9F6H - chains B and C of the 4 polymer chains in the assembly; structure by X-ray diffraction, 2.42 A resolution.

[Chain B]
Protein: Chymotrypsin A chain B
From: Bos taurus
UniProt: P00766 (CTRA_BOVIN); numbering as in UniProt (aligned over 16-146)
Sequence (131 residues; row label = number of the first residue in the row):
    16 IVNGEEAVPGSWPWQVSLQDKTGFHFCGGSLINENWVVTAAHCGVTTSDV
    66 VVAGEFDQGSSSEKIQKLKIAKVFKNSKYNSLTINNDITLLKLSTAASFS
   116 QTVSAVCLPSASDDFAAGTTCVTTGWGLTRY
Swiss-Prot annotation at these positions:
  - active site (Charge relay system): His57, Asp102
Cystine bridges: Cys42-Cys58
Reported in the primary citation:
  - catalytic residues: His57, Asp102

[Chain C]
Protein: Chymotrypsin A chain C
From: Bos taurus
UniProt: P00766 (CTRA_BOVIN); residue numbers follow UniProt; this construct covers 149-245
Sequence (97 residues; each row starts with the number of its first residue):
   149 ANTPDRLQQASLPLLSNTNCKKYWGTKIKDAMICAGASGVSSCMGDSGGP
   199 LVCKKNGAWTLVGIVSWGSSTCSTSTPGVYARVTALVNWVQQTLAAN
Swiss-Prot annotation at these positions:
  - active site: Ser195 (Charge relay system)
Cystine bridges: Cys168-Cys182, Cys191-Cys220
Reported in the primary citation:
  - catalytic residues: Ser195

[Chain B / chain C interface]
Cross-chain cystine bridges: Cys136(B)-Cys201(C)
Residue-residue contacts (137):
  Ile16(B) - Gln156(C)
  Ile16(B) - Ala158(C)  hydrophobic
  Ile16(B) - Ser189(C)
  Ile16(B) - Asp194(C)  hydrogen bond (backbone-side chain)
  Val17(B) - Val188(C)
  Val17(B) - Ser189(C)  hydrogen bond (backbone-backbone)
  Val17(B) - Thr222(C)
  Asn18(B) - Gly187(C)
  Asn18(B) - Val188(C)
  Gly19(B) - Gln156(C)
  Gly19(B) - Gln157(C)
  Glu20(B) - Gln156(C)
  Glu20(B) - Gln157(C)  hydrogen bond
  Glu21(B) - Arg154(C)  salt bridge
  Glu21(B) - Leu155(C)
  Glu21(B) - Gln156(C)
  Glu21(B) - Gln157(C)
  Ala22(B) - Leu155(C)  hydrogen bond (backbone-backbone)
  Ala22(B) - Gln157(C)
  Trp27(B) - Gln157(C)  hydrogen bond
  Trp29(B) - Trp207(C)  hydrophobic
  Gln30(B) - Pro198(C)
  His40(B) - Gly193(C)  hydrogen bond (side chain-backbone)
  Cys42(B) - Ser195(C)
  Gly43(B) - Ser195(C)  hydrogen bond (backbone-backbone)
  Gly43(B) - Gly196(C)
  Gly43(B) - Gly197(C)
  Gly44(B) - Gly196(C)  hydrogen bond (backbone-backbone)
  Ser45(B) - Pro198(C)
  Asn48(B) - Leu242(C)
  Trp51(B) - Leu242(C)  hydrophobic
  Trp51(B) - Asn245(C)
  Val53(B) - Gly196(C)
  Val53(B) - Leu209(C)  hydrophobic
  Val53(B) - Ile212(C)  hydrophobic
  Thr54(B) - Gly196(C)
  Ala55(B) - Gly196(C)
  His57(B) - Ser195(C)  hydrogen bond
  His57(B) - Ser214(C)
  Cys58(B) - Ser195(C)
  Phe71(B) - Asp153(C)
  Phe71(B) - Arg154(C)
  Phe71(B) - Leu155(C)  hydrogen bond (backbone-backbone)
  Asp72(B) - Asp153(C)
  Asp72(B) - Arg154(C)  salt bridge
  Gln73(B) - Asp153(C)  hydrogen bond (backbone-backbone)
  Gly74(B) - Asp153(C)
  Phe89(B) - Trp237(C)
  Phe89(B) - Thr241(C)
  Phe89(B) - Asn245(C)
  Asn91(B) - Trp237(C)
  Thr98(B) - Met180(C)
  Ile99(B) - Met180(C)
  Ile99(B) - Ser214(C)
  Ile99(B) - Trp215(C)
  Asn100(B) - Lys177(C)
  Asn100(B) - Ala179(C)
  Asn100(B) - Met180(C)
  Asn101(B) - Ala179(C)
  Asn101(B) - Leu234(C)
  Asp102(B) - Ser214(C)  hydrogen bond
  Asp102(B) - Ala229(C)
  Ile103(B) - Ile212(C)  hydrophobic
  Ile103(B) - Leu234(C)  hydrophobic
  Ile103(B) - Trp237(C)  hydrophobic
  Ile103(B) - Val238(C)  hydrophobic
  Leu105(B) - Trp237(C)  hydrophobic
  Leu105(B) - Val238(C)  hydrophobic
  Lys107(B) - Asn245(C)  hydrogen bond (side chain-backbone)
  Val121(B) - Val200(C)  hydrophobic
  Val121(B) - Trp207(C)
  Val121(B) - Leu209(C)
  Cys122(B) - Ala206(C)  hydrophobic
  Cys122(B) - Trp207(C)  hydrogen bond (backbone-backbone)
  Cys122(B) - Thr208(C)
  Cys122(B) - Leu209(C)  hydrogen bond (backbone-backbone)
  Pro124(B) - Thr208(C)
  Pro124(B) - Leu209(C)
  Pro124(B) - Val231(C)
  Pro124(B) - Val235(C)
  Ser125(B) - Thr232(C)
  Ala126(B) - Thr232(C)
  Ala126(B) - Val235(C)
  Ala126(B) - Asn236(C)
  Asp128(B) - Lys203(C)
  Asp129(B) - Lys203(C)  hydrogen bond (backbone-side chain)
  Phe130(B) - Leu162(C)  hydrophobic
  Phe130(B) - Cys201(C)  hydrophobic
  Phe130(B) - Lys203(C)
  Phe130(B) - Val210(C)  hydrophobic
  Ala131(B) - Leu162(C)
  Ala132(B) - Leu162(C)
  Ala132(B) - Ser164(C)
  Gly133(B) - Leu162(C)  hydrogen bond (backbone-backbone)
  Thr134(B) - Leu160(C)
  Thr134(B) - Pro161(C)
  Thr134(B) - Leu162(C)  hydrogen bond (backbone-backbone)
  Thr135(B) - Leu160(C)
  Cys136(B) - Ser159(C)
  Cys136(B) - Leu160(C)  hydrogen bond (backbone-backbone)
  Cys136(B) - Leu162(C)  hydrophobic
  Cys136(B) - Val200(C)
  Cys136(B) - Cys201(C)  disulfide
  Val137(B) - Ala158(C)
  Val137(B) - Leu160(C)  hydrophobic
  Val137(B) - Leu199(C)
  Val137(B) - Val200(C)  hydrogen bond (backbone-backbone)
  Val137(B) - Trp207(C)  hydrophobic
  Thr138(B) - Gln157(C)
  Thr138(B) - Ala158(C)  hydrogen bond (backbone-backbone)
  Thr138(B) - Leu160(C)
  Thr138(B) - Ser190(C)
  Thr138(B) - Pro198(C)  hydrogen bond (side chain-backbone)
  Thr138(B) - Val213(C)
  Thr139(B) - Gln156(C)
  Thr139(B) - Gln157(C)
  Thr139(B) - Pro198(C)
  Gly140(B) - Leu155(C)
  Gly140(B) - Gln156(C)  hydrogen bond (backbone-backbone)
  Gly140(B) - Asp194(C)
  Trp141(B) - Pro152(C)
  Trp141(B) - Asp153(C)  hydrogen bond (side chain-backbone)
  Trp141(B) - Arg154(C)
  Trp141(B) - Leu155(C)
  Trp141(B) - Asp194(C)  hydrogen bond (backbone-side chain)
  Gly142(B) - Pro152(C)
  Gly142(B) - Met192(C)
  Gly142(B) - Gly193(C)
  Gly142(B) - Asp194(C)  hydrogen bond (backbone-side chain)
  Leu143(B) - Asn150(C)
  Leu143(B) - Cys191(C)
  Leu143(B) - Met192(C)  hydrogen bond (backbone-backbone)
  Thr144(B) - Pro152(C)
  Arg145(B) - Ala149(C)
  Tyr146(B) - Ala149(C)
  Tyr146(B) - Ser218(C)
  Tyr146(B) - Thr219(C)
Also at the interface, not in a pair above, chain B (64 interface residues in all): Val23, Ile47, Lys90, Leu123
Also at the interface, not in a pair above, chain C (62 interface residues in all): Thr151, Leu163, Lys202, Cys220, Tyr228, Gln239

[Overview]
The interface between chain B and chain C involves 64 residues on one side and 62 on the other, with 1
disulfide bond, 27 hydrogen bonds and 2 salt bridges. Polar pairs include Glu21(B)-Arg154(C),
Asp72(B)-Arg154(C) and Ile16(B)-Asp194(C). From the paper: catalytic residues His57(B), Asp102(B) and
Ser195(C).
Here chain B is Chymotrypsin A chain B and chain C is Chymotrypsin A chain C, both from Bos taurus. Entry 9F6H
(Crystal structure of bovine alpha-chymotrypsin in complex with the bicyclic peptide inhibitor MP5.4.3) was
determined by X-ray diffraction.
